Entry 2GV8 (X-ray diffraction, 2.10 A resolution); this record covers chains A and B.

== Chain A (and B) ==
Protein: monooxygenase
Organism: Schizosaccharomyces pombe
Notes: chain B of this document is another copy of the same molecule, construct and numbering; everything in this record applies to it too
UniProtKB: Q9HFE4 (Q9HFE4_SCHPO); residues 1-447 here = UniProt positions 1-447
Chain sequence (447 residues; each row starts with the number of its first residue):
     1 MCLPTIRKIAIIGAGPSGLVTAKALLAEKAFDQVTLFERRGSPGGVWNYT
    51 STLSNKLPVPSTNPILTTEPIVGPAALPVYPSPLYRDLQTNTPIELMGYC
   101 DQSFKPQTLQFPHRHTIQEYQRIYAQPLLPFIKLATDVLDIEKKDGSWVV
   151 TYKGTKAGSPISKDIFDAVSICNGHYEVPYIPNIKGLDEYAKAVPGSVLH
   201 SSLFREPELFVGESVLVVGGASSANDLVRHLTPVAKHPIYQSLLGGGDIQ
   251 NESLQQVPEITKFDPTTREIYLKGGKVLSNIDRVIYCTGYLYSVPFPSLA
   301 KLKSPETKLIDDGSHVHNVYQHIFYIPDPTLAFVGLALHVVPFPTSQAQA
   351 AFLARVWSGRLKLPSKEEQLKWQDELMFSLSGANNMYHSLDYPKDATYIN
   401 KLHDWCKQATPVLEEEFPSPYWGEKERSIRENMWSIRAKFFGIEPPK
Unresolved in the structure: 1-2, 445-447
Construct notes: modified residue (1, 97, 377, 386, 433)
Modified residues: Mse1 (selenomethionine); Mse97, Mse377, Mse386, Mse433 (selenomethionine; parent Met)
Ligand contacts:
  - FAD (flavin-adenine dinucleotide): I12, G13, A14, G15, P16, S17, G18, F37, E38, R39, R40, G44, G45, V46, W47, P83, L84, Y85, L88, Q89, T90, N91, T92, T136, D137, V138, C172, N173, G174, Y176, Y290, F296, G335, P342, F343
  - NADPH (NDP; NADPH dihydro-nicotinamide-adenine-dinucleotide phosphate): Y85, L88, Q89, T90, N91, Y176, Y180, P182, S201, V218, G219, G220, A221, S222, S223, D226, S242, L243, L244, E259, C287, T288, G289, Y290, N385, R437
Swiss-Prot annotation at these positions:
  - binding site (FAD): G13 to S17, E38, V46, W47, N91, T92, D137, V138
  - binding site (NADP(+)): T90, N91, S223 to D226

== Chain A / chain B interface ==
Contacting residue pairs (57):
  G41(A) with R86(B), hydrogen bond (backbone-side chain); E206(B); E208(B)
  S42(A) with R86(B); E206(B)
  T50(A) with S51(B)
  S51(A) with T50(B); S51(B), hydrogen bond (side chain-backbone); T52(B), hydrogen bond
  T52(A) with S51(B), hydrogen bond; T52(B), hydrogen bond
  L53(A) with A75(B); A76(B), hydrophobic
  P74(A) with P195(B); G196(B); R283(B), hydrogen bond (backbone-side chain)
  A75(A) with L53(B); L199(B), hydrophobic; L209(B)
  A76(A) with L53(B), hydrophobic; L209(B), hydrophobic
  L77(A) with E206(B); E208(B); L209(B)
  R86(A) with G41(B), hydrogen bond (side chain-backbone); S42(B)
  K105(A) with Q107(B)
  P106(A) with P106(B), hydrophobic; Q107(B)
  Q107(A) with K105(B), hydrogen bond (backbone-side chain)
  H113(A) with E119(B), salt bridge; R122(B)
  H115(A) with Q118(B), hydrogen bond; E119(B), salt bridge
  Q118(A) with H115(B), hydrogen bond
  E119(A) with H113(B), salt bridge; H115(B), salt bridge
  R122(A) with L109(B); H113(B)
  K156(A) with L209(B), hydrogen bond (side chain-backbone); V211(B); E213(B), salt bridge
  P195(A) with P74(B)
  G196(A) with P74(B)
  L199(A) with A75(B), hydrophobic
  E206(A) with G41(B); S42(B); L77(B)
  E208(A) with G41(B); L77(B)
  L209(A) with A75(B); A76(B), hydrophobic; L77(B); K156(B), hydrogen bond (backbone-side chain)
  V211(A) with K156(B)
  E213(A) with K156(B), salt bridge
  R283(A) with P74(B), hydrogen bond (side chain-backbone)
Other interface residues (no listed pair), chain A (37 interface residues in all): Y49, P78, V79, Q89, L109, L134, A135, L203
Other interface residues (no listed pair), chain B (38 interface residues in all): Y49, P78, V79, Q89, T108, L134, A135, L203

== Summary ==
37 residues of chain A face 38 of chain B across their interface; the contacts include 13 hydrogen bonds and 6
salt bridges. Among the polar pairs are H113(A)-E119(B), H115(A)-E119(B) and K156(A)-E213(B). Bound to chain
A: flavin-adenine dinucleotide and NADPH.
Chain A and chain B are both monooxygenase (Schizosaccharomyces pombe); the structure, Crystal structure of
flavin-containing monooxygenase (FMO) from S.pombe and NADPH cofactor complex, was determined by X-ray
diffraction together with 2GVC from the same study.
